PDB entry 1OBA | X-ray diffraction, 2.45 A resolution | chain A

# Chain A
Protein: Lysozyme
From: Bacteriophage CP-1
Notes: EC 3.2.1.17
UniProtKB: P15057 (LYCA_BPCP1); residues 1-339 here = UniProt positions 1-339
Chain sequence (339 residues; row label = number of the first residue in the row):
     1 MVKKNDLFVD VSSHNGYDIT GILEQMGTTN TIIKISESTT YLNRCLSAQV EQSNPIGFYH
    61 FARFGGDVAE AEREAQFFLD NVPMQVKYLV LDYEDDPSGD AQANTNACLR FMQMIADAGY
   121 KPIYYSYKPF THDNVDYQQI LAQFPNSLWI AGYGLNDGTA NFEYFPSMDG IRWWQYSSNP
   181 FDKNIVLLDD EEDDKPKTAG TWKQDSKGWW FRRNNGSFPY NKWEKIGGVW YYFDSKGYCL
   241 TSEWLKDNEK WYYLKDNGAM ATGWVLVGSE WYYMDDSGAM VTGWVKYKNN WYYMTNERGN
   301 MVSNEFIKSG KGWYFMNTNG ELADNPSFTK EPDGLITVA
Unresolved in the structure: 1
Differences from the reference sequence: conflict R44 (Pro in P15057)
Ligand contacts:
  - choline ion (CHT), molecule 1: W202, W209, Y231, C239, N257
  - choline ion (CHT), molecule 2: W223, W230, Y252, M260, S277
From the paper describing this entry:
  - catalytic residues: D92 (proposed by the authors, not directly observed)
  - mutagenesis - D10A, D10E, D10N: decreased catalytic activity (citing earlier work)
  - mutagenesis - D92A, D182A: decreased catalytic activity
  - mutagenesis - E94A, E94Q: abolished catalytic activity

# In short
Ligands of chain A: choline ion. From the paper: the catalytic residue D92; D10A, D10E and D10N, among others,
reduce catalytic activity; 7 substitutions were tested in all.
Chain A is Lysozyme (Bacteriophage CP-1); the structure, Multimodular Pneumococcal Cell Wall Endolysin from
phage Cp-1 complexed with choline, was determined by X-ray diffraction, deposited together with 1H09.
